PDB entry 8FD9 | X-ray diffraction, 1.70 A resolution | chain A

# Chain A
Name: Tyrosine-protein kinase BTK
Source organism: Mus musculus
Notes: EC 2.7.10.2
Reference sequence: P35991 (BTK_MOUSE); residue numbers follow UniProt; this construct covers 396-659
Chain sequence (271 residues; numbered 395 to 665; the number before each row is that of its first residue):
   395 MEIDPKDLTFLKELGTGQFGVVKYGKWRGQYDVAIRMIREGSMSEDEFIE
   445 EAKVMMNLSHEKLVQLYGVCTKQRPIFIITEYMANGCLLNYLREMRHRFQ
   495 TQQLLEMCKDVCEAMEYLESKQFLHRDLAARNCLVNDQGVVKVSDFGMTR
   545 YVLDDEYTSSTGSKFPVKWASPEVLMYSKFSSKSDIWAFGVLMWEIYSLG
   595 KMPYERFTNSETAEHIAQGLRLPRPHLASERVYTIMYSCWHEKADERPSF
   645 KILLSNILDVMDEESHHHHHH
Covalent attachments: compound XQQ linked to Cys481
Construct notes: initiating methionine (395); engineered mutation Arg430 (Lys in P35991), Met542 (Leu in P35991), Thr543 (Ser in P35991), Thr555 (Val in P35991), Lys562 (Arg in P35991), Ala564 (Ser in P35991), Ser565 (Pro in P35991), Pro617 (Tyr in P35991); expression tag (660-665)
Ligand contacts: XQQ (4-[(4S)-8-amino-3-{(2S)-1-[(2E)-but-2-enoyl]pyrrolidin-2-yl}imidazo[1,5-a]pyrazin-1-yl]-N-(pyridin-2-yl)benzamide): Leu408, Gly409, Thr410, Gly411, Val416, Ala428, Arg430, Met449, Leu460, Ile472, Thr474, Glu475, Tyr476, Met477, Gly480, Leu482, Arg525, Asn526, Cys527, Leu528, Ser538, Asp539, Phe540, Met542
Curated features (UniProtKB/Swiss-Prot):
  - motif: Trp581 to Trp588 (CAV1-binding)
  - active site: Asp521 (Proton acceptor)
  - binding site (ATP): Leu408 to Val416
  - modified residue: Tyr551 (Phosphotyrosine), Ser604 (Phosphoserine), Ser623 (Phosphoserine), Ser659 (Phosphoserine)
From the paper describing this entry:
  - binding site for XQQ: Leu408, Gly409, Thr410, Gly411, Val416, Ala428, Arg430, Met449, Leu460, Ile472, Thr474, Glu475, Tyr476, Met477, Gly480, Cys481, Arg525, Cys527, Leu528, Ser538, Asp539, Phe540, Met542
  - conformationally variable residues (loop rearrangement, side-chain flip): Thr410 to Gly414, Leu460 to Val463, Cys481, Arg487 to Gln494, Glu550 to Lys558, Tyr598 to Ala607
  - mutagenesis - K430R: abolished catalytic activity (citing earlier work)

# Overview
Compound XQQ is covalently linked to Cys481. Curated annotation (UniProt) lists active-site residue Asp521 and
9 ATP-binding residues. From the paper: a binding site for XQQ at Leu408, Gly409 and Thr410 among others;
K430R abolishes catalytic activity.
Chain A is Tyrosine-protein kinase BTK (Mus musculus); the structure, Structure of BTK kinase domain with the
second-generation inhibitor acalabrutinib, was determined by X-ray diffraction together with 8FF0 from the
same study.
